1YTG - chains B and I of the 3 polymer chains in the assembly; structure by X-ray diffraction, 2.30 A resolution.

Chain B:
Name: HIV protease
Source organism: Human immunodeficiency virus 1
Notes: EC 3.4.23.16
Reference sequence: P03369 (POL_HV1A2); residues 1-99 here correspond to UniProt positions 57-155 (UniProt number = residue number + 56)
Amino-acid sequence (99 residues; each row starts with the number of its first residue):
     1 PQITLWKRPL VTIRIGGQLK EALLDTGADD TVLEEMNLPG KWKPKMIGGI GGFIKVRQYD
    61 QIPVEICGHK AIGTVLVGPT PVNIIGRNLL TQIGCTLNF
Sequence notes: engineered mutation K7 (Gln63 in P03369)

Chain I:
Name: Peptide product
Amino-acid sequence (4 residues; numbered 1 to 4; the number before each row is that of its first residue):
     1 PIVX
Modified residues: NH2 (amino group) at position 4

How chain B and chain I interact:
Residue-residue contacts - 11 pairs, chain B then chain I:
  D25(B) - NH2_4(I)  hydrogen bond (side chain-backbone)
  G27(B) - P1(I)
  G27(B) - V3(I)  hydrogen bond (backbone-backbone)
  A28(B) - P1(I)
  A28(B) - I2(I)  hydrophobic
  D29(B) - P1(I)  hydrogen bond (backbone-backbone)
  I47(B) - I2(I)  hydrophobic
  G48(B) - P1(I)
  G48(B) - I2(I)  hydrogen bond (backbone-backbone)
  G49(B) - I2(I)
  I50(B) - V3(I)  hydrophobic
Other interface residues (no listed pair), chain B (11 interface residues in all): D30, V32, I84

Overview:
Chain B and chain I form an interface of 11 and 4 residues respectively, with 4 hydrogen bonds. Among the
polar pairs are D25(B)-NH2_4(I), G27(B)-V3(I) and D29(B)-P1(I).
Here chain B is HIV protease (Human immunodeficiency virus 1) and chain I is Peptide product. Entry 1YTG (Siv
protease crystallized with peptide product) was determined by X-ray diffraction, deposited together with 1YTH,
1YTI and 1YTJ.
